Entry 1LYH (X-ray diffraction, 1.70 A resolution); this record covers chain A.

# Chain A
Name: T4 lysozyme
Source organism: Enterobacteria phage T4
UniProtKB: P00720 (LYCV_BPT4); residue numbers follow UniProt; this construct covers 1-164
Amino-acid sequence (164 residues; numbered 1 to 164; the number before each row is that of its first residue):
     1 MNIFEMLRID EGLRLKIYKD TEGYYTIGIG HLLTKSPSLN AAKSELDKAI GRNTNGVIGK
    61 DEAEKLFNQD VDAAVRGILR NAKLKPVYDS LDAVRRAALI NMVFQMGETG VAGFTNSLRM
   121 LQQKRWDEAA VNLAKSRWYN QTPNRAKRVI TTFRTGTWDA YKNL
Disordered / not traced: 163-164
Sequence notes: conflict Thr54 (Cys in P00720), Gly59 (Thr in P00720), Ala97 (Cys in P00720)
Curated features (UniProtKB/Swiss-Prot):
  - active site (Proton donor/acceptor): Glu11, Asp20
  - binding site (substrate): Leu32, Phe104, Ser117, Asn132
  - mutagenesis: Glu11 (E11A/F/H/M/N: Complete loss of enzymatic activity; E11N: Loss of 84% of enzymatic activity; E11Q: Complete loss of activity), Asp20 (D20A/N/S/T: Complete loss of enzymatic activity; D20C: Nearly no effet on specific enzymatic activity; D20E/Q: Loss of 99% of enzymatic activity), Thr26 (T26E: Complete loss of activity at neutral pH; covalently bound substrate; T26H: Facilitates transglycosylation more effectively than hydrolysis; covalently bound substrate), Gly30 (G30A: Almost complete loss of enzymatic activity; G30F: Almost complete loss of enzymatic activity. The enzyme is destabilized by 1.5 kcal/mol), Ser117 (S117F: 10-fold decrease in enzymatic activity; S117I: 500-fold decrease in enzymatic activity; S117V: 50-fold decrease in enzymatic activity), Asn132 (N132I: 5-fold decrease in enzymatic activity; N132M/F: 2-fold decrease in enzymatic activity)

# In short
UniProt lists active-site residues Glu11 and Asp20, 4 substrate-binding residues and 6 mutagenesis sites.
Chain A is T4 lysozyme (Enterobacteria phage T4); the structure, Dissection of helix capping in T4 lysozyme by
structural and thermodynamic analysis of six amino acid ..., was determined by X-ray diffraction (same
publication as 1LYE, 1LYF, 1LYG, 1LYI and 1LYJ).
